8G9E - chain A; structure by X-ray diffraction, 1.75 A resolution.

[Chain A]
Protein: Inositol hexakisphosphate and diphosphoinositol-pentakisphosphate kinase 2
Organism: Homo sapiens
Notes: EC 2.7.4.21, 2.7.4.24
UniProtKB: O43314 (VIP2_HUMAN), isoform O43314-2; residues 41-366 here = UniProt positions 41-366
Amino-acid sequence (330 residues; row label = number of the first residue in the row):
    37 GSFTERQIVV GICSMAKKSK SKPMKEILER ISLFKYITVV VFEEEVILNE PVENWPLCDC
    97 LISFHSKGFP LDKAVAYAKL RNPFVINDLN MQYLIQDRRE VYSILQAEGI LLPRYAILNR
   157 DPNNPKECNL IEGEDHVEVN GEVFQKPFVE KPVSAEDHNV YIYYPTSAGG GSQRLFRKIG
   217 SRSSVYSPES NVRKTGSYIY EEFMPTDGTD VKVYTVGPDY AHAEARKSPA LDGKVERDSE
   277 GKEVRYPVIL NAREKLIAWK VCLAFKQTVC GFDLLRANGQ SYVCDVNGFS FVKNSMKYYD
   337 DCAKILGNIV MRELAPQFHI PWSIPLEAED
Not modelled in the structure: 37-41, 360-366
Construct notes: expression tag (37-40)
Metal / ion sites: Mg2+ site 1: Ser68, Phe70, Ile73; Mg2+ site 2: Asp309, Asp321 (together with AMP-PNP); Mg2+ site 3: Asp321 (together with AMP-PNP)
Small-molecule neighbours:
  - AMP-PNP (ANP; phosphoaminophosphonic acid-adenylate ester): Arg134, Pro149, Val185, Lys187, Ala191, Asp193, His194, Val196, Leu211, Arg213, Glu237, Glu238, Phe239, Met240, Asp246, Lys248, Ser264, Pro265, Asp309, Leu311, Cys320, Asp321, Asn323
  - YUT ({difluoro[(R)-hydroxy{[(1s,2R,3S,4S,5R,6S)-2,3,4,5,6-pentakis(phosphonooxy)cyclohexyl]oxy}phosphoryl]methyl}phosphonic acid): Lys53, Lys54, Ser102, His194, Arg213, Lys214, Lys248, Tyr250, Arg262, Arg273, Gly277, Lys278, Glu279, Arg281, Phe325, Ser326, Phe327, Lys329
UniProt features mapped onto this chain:
  - binding site (substrate): Lys53, Lys54, Arg213, Lys214, Lys248, Arg262, Ser326 to Lys329
  - binding site (ATP): Arg134, Lys187, His194, Arg213, Glu237 to Met240, Asp246 to Lys248, Ser264, Asp309, Asp321 to Asn323
  - modified residue: Ser223 (Phosphoserine)
  - mutagenesis: Arg213 (R213A/K: Reduces enzyme activity by about 99%), Lys248 (K248A: Loss of enzyme activity), Arg262 (R262A: Reduces enzyme activity by about 99%)

[Summary]
Bound to chain A: AMP-PNP and compound YUT. Ser68, Phe70 and Ile73 coordinate Mg2+ site 1. The Mg2+ site 2 is
built by Asp309 and Asp321. UniProt lists 10 substrate-binding residues, 16 ATP-binding residues and 3
mutagenesis sites.
Chain A is Inositol hexakisphosphate and diphosphoinositol-pentakisphosphate kinase 2 (Homo sapiens); the
structure, Crystal structure of the catalytic domain of human diphosphoinositol pentakisphosphate kinase 2
(PPIP5K2) in complex with ..., was determined by X-ray diffraction (same publication as 8G9C).
